8K47 - chains I and A of the 4 polymer chains in the assembly; structure by electron microscopy, 3.54 A resolution.

[Chain I]
Name: nanobody Nb4
Organism: Vicugna pacos
Notes: antibody fragment or engineered binder
Sequence (124 residues; numbered 1 to 124; the number before each row is that of its first residue):
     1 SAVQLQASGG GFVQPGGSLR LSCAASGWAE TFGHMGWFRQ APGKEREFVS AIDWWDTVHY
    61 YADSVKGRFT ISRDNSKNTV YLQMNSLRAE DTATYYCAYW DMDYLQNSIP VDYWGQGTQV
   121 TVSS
Disulfide bonds: Cys23-Cys97

[Chain A]
Name: Spike glycoprotein
Organism: Severe acute respiratory syndrome coronavirus 2
Reference sequence: P0DTC2 (SPIKE_SARS2); residue numbers follow UniProt; this construct covers 1-1208
Sequence (1288 residues; each row starts with the number of its first residue):
     1 MFVFLVLLPL VSSQCVNLIT RTQLPPAYTN SFTRGVYYPD KVFRSSVLHS TQDLFLPFFS
    61 NVTWFHAIHV SGTNGTKRFD NPVLPFNDGV YFASTEKSNI IRGWIFGTTL DSKTQSLLIV
   121 NNATNVVIKV CEFQFCNDPF LDVYYHKNNK SWMESEFRVY SSANNCTFEY VSQPFLMDLE
   181 GKQGNFKNLR EFVFKNIDGY FKIYSKHTPI NLGRDLPQGF SALEPLVDLP IGINITRFQT
   241 LLALHRSYLT PGDSSSGWTA GAAAYYVGYL QPRTFLLKYN ENGTITDAVD CALDPLSETK
   301 CTLKSFTVEK GIYQTSNFRV QPTESIVRFP NITNLCPFDE VFNATRFASV YAWNRKRISN
   361 CVADYSVLYN FAPFFAFKCY GVSPTKLNDL CFTNVYADSF VIRGNEVSQI APGQTGNIAD
   421 YNYKLPDDFT GCVIAWNSNK LDSKVGGNYN YRYRLFRKSN LKPFERDIST EIYQAGNKPC
   481 NGVAGVNCYF PLQSYGFRPT YGVGHQPYRV VVLSFELLHA PATVCGPKKS TNLVKNKCVN
   541 FNFNGLTGTG VLTESNKKFL PFQQFGRDIA DTTDAVRDPQ TLEILDITPC SFGGVSVITP
   601 GTNTSNQVAV LYQGVNCTEV PVAIHADQLT PTWRVYSTGS NVFQTRAGCL IGAEYVNSSY
   661 ECDIPIGAGI CASYQTQTKS HGSASSVASQ SIIAYTMSLG AENSVAYSNN SIAIPTNFTI
   721 SVTTEILPVS MTKTSVDCTM YICGDSTECS NLLLQYGSFC TQLKRALTGI AVEQDKNTQE
   781 VFAQVKQIYK TPPIKYFGGF NFSQILPDPS KPSKRSPIED LLFNKVTLAD AGFIKQYGDC
   841 LGDIAARDLI CAQKFNGLTV LPPLLTDEMI AQYTSALLAG TITSGWTFGA GPALQIPFPM
   901 QMAYRFNGIG VTQNVLYENQ KLIANQFNSA IGKIQDSLSS TPSALGKLQD VVNHNAQALN
   961 TLVKQLSSKF GAISSVLNDI LSRLDPPEAE VQIDRLITGR LQSLQTYVTQ QLIRAAEIRA
  1021 SANLAATKMS ECVLGQSKRV DFCGKGYHLM SFPQSAPHGV VFLHVTYVPA QEKNFTTAPA
  1081 ICHDGKAHFP REGVFVSNGT HWFVTQRNFY EPQIITTDNT FVSGNCDVVI GIVNNTVYDP
  1141 LQPELDSFKE ELDKYFKNHT SPDVDLGDIS GINASVVNIQ KEIDRLNEVA KNLNESLIDL
  1201 QELGKYEQGS GYIPEAPRDG QAYVRKDGEW VFLSTFLSGL EVLFQGPGGW SHPQFEKGGG
  1261 SGGGSGGSAW SHPQFEKGGS HHHHHHHH
Not modelled in the structure: 1-28, 69-71, 527-529, 678-688, 829-848, 1151-1288
Sequence notes: conflict Ile19 (Thr in P0DTC2), Ser658 (Asn in P0DTC2), Gly682 (Arg in P0DTC2), Ser683 (Arg in P0DTC2), Ser685 (Arg in P0DTC2), Pro817 (Phe in P0DTC2), Pro892 (Ala in P0DTC2), Pro899 (Ala in P0DTC2), Pro942 (Ala in P0DTC2), Pro986 (Lys in P0DTC2), Pro987 (Val in P0DTC2); variant Asp142 (Gly in P0DTC2), Gly213 (Val in P0DTC2), Asp339 (Gly in P0DTC2), Phe371 (Ser in P0DTC2), Pro373 (Ser in P0DTC2), Phe375 (Ser in P0DTC2), Ala376 (Thr in P0DTC2), Asn405 (Asp in P0DTC2), Ser408 (Arg in P0DTC2), Asn417 (Lys in P0DTC2), Lys440 (Asn in P0DTC2), Arg452 (Leu in P0DTC2), Asn477 (Ser in P0DTC2), Lys478 (Thr in P0DTC2), Ala484 (Glu in P0DTC2), Val486 (Phe in P0DTC2), Arg498 (Gln in P0DTC2), Tyr501 (Asn in P0DTC2), His505 (Tyr in P0DTC2), Gly614 (Asp in P0DTC2), Tyr655 (His in P0DTC2), Lys679 (Asn in P0DTC2), His681 (Pro in P0DTC2), Lys764 (Asn in P0DTC2), Tyr796 (Asp in P0DTC2), His954 (Gln in P0DTC2), Lys969 (Asn in P0DTC2); expression tag (1209-1288)
Disulfide bonds: Cys131-Cys166, Cys291-Cys301, Cys336-Cys361, Cys379-Cys432, Cys391-Cys525, Cys480-Cys488, Cys617-Cys649, Cys662-Cys671, Cys738-Cys760, Cys743-Cys749, Cys1032-Cys1043, Cys1082-Cys1126
Covalently attached groups: N-acetylglucosamine (NAG) linked to Asn164, Asn234, Asn282, Asn603, Asn616, Asn657, Asn709, Asn717, Asn801, Asn1074, Asn1098, Asn1134
UniProt features mapped onto this chain:
  - region: Asn280 to Cys301 (Putative superantigen), Asn448 to Tyr451, Tyr453 to Phe456 (Immunodominant HLA epitope recognized by the CD8+), Ser816 to Tyr837 (Fusion peptide 1), Lys835 to Phe855 (Fusion peptide 2), Asp1163 to Glu1202 (Heptad repeat 2)
  - site: Arg815, Ser816 (Cleavage)
  - glycosylation: Asn17 (N-linked (GlcNAc...) (complex) asparagine), Asn61 (N-linked (GlcNAc...) (hybrid) asparagine), Asn74 (N-linked (GlcNAc...) (complex) asparagine), Asn122 (N-linked (GlcNAc...) (hybrid) asparagine), Asn149 (N-linked (GlcNAc...) (complex) asparagine), Asn165 (N-linked (GlcNAc...) (complex) asparagine), Asn234 (N-linked (GlcNAc...) (high mannose) asparagine), Asn282 (N-linked (GlcNAc...) (complex) asparagine), Thr323 (O-linked (GalNAc) threonine), Ser325 (O-linked (HexNAc...) serine), Asn331 (N-linked (GlcNAc...) (complex) asparagine), Asn343 (N-linked (GlcNAc...) (complex) asparagine), Asn603 (N-linked (GlcNAc...) (hybrid) asparagine), Asn616 (N-linked (GlcNAc...) (complex) asparagine), Asn657 (N-linked (GlcNAc...) (complex) asparagine), Thr676 (O-linked (GlcNAc...) threonine), Thr678 (O-linked (GlcNAc...) threonine), Asn709 (N-linked (GlcNAc...) (high mannose) asparagine), Asn717 (N-linked (GlcNAc...) (hybrid) asparagine), Asn801 (N-linked (GlcNAc...) (hybrid) asparagine) and 6 more in UniProt
  - natural variant: Leu5 (L5F: In strain: Iota/B.1.526), Ser13 (S13I: In strain: Epsilon/B.1.427/B.1.429), Leu18 (L18F: In strain: Beta/B.1.351, Gamma/P.1 and 1 more), Thr20 (T20N: In strain: Gamma/P.1), Leu24 to Ala27 (sequence variant, change not given here; In strain: Omicron/BA.2, Omicron/BA.2.12.1 and 6 more), Pro26 (P26S: In strain: Gamma/P.1), Gln52 (Q52H: In strain: Omicron/EG.5.1), Ala67 (A67V: In strain: Eta/B.1.525, Omicron/BA.1), His69 to Val70 (deletion: In strain: Alpha/B.1.1.7, Eta/B.1.525 and 5 more), Gly75 (G75V: In strain: Lambda/C.37), Thr76 (T76I: In strain: Lambda/C.37), Asp80 (D80A: In strain: Beta/B.1.351), 79 further natural variant entries in UniProt
  - mutagenesis: His69 to Val70 (Increased incorporation of cleaved spike into virions), Asn121 (N121Q: Partial loss of biliverdin affinity), Arg190 (R190K: Partial loss of biliverdin affinity), Asn234 (N234Q: Increased resistance to neutralizing antibodies), Asn331 (N331Q: Reduced viral infectivity), Asn343 (N343Q: Reduced viral infectivity), Tyr453 (Y453F: Decreased HLA binding to NF9 epitope. Increased binding affinity to human ACE2), Ala475 (A475V: Increased resistance to neutralizing antibodies), Val483 (V483A: Increased resistance to neutralizing antibodies), Phe490 (F490L: Increased resistance to neutralizing antibodies and human covalescent sera neutralization), Gln493 (Q493N: Reduced host ACE2-binding affinity in vitro; Q493Y: Reduced host ACE2-binding affinity in vitro), His519 (H519P: Increased resistance to human covalescent sera neutralization), 5 further mutagenesis entries in UniProt

[Interface between chain I and chain A]
Residue-residue contacts (5):
  Pro42(I) - Asp427(A)
  Gly43(I) - Asp427(A)  hydrogen bond (backbone-backbone)
  Gly43(I) - Asp428(A)
  Thr92(I) - Asp427(A)
  Gln119(I) - Asp427(A)  hydrogen bond
Other interface residues (no listed pair), chain I (5 interface residues in all): Ala93
Other interface residues (no listed pair), chain A (4 interface residues in all): Gly381, Phe429

[Summary]
5 residues of chain I and 4 residues of chain A are in contact; the contacts include 2 hydrogen bonds. Among
the polar pairs are Gln119(I)-Asp427(A) and Gly43(I)-Asp427(A). N-acetylglucosamine is covalently linked to
Asn164(A), Asn234(A), Asn282(A), Asn603(A), Asn616(A) and Asn657(A) and 6 more.
Here chain I is nanobody Nb4 (Vicugna pacos) and chain A is Spike glycoprotein (Severe acute respiratory
syndrome coronavirus 2). Entry 8K47 (A potent and broad-spectrum neutralizing nanobody for SARS-CoV-2 viruses
including all major Omicron strains) was determined by electron microscopy (same publication as 8K3K, 8K45 and
8K46).
